Entry 7LUV (electron microscopy, 3.70 A resolution); this record covers chains B and C of the 6 polymer chains in the assembly.

== Chain B ==
Molecule: THO complex subunit THP2
Source organism: Saccharomyces cerevisiae
Reference sequence: O13539 (THP2_YEAST); residue numbers follow UniProt; this construct covers 1-261
Sequence (261 residues; numbered 1 to 261; the number before each row is that of its first residue):
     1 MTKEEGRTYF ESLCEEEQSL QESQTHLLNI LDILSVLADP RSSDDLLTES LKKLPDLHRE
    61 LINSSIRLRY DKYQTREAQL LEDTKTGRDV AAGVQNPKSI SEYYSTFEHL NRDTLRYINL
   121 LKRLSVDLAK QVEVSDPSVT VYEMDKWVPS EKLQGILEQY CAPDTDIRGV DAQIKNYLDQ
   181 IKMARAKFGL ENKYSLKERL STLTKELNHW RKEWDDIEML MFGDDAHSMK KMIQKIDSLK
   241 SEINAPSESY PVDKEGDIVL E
Disordered / not traced: 1-7, 39-52, 85-96, 162-166, 228-261

== Chain C ==
Molecule: THO complex subunit 2
Source organism: Saccharomyces cerevisiae
Reference sequence: P53552 (THO2_YEAST); the author numbering skips numbers that UniProt does not, so the offset changes along the chain: 1-913 = UniProt 1-913; 6941-6951 = UniProt 914-924; 6991-7012 = UniProt 925-946; 7028-7040 = UniProt 947-959; 7 more segments
Sequence (1262 residues; numbered -4 to 7449; 6192 numbers in that range are skipped by the numbering (no residue carries them; nothing is unmodelled there); the number before each row is that of its first residue; numbers below 1 keep their minus sign (Gly-4 is residue -4); X marks 224 residues of unknown identity (built as UNK)):
    -4 GAMGSMAEQT LLSKLNALSQ KVIPPASPSQ ASILTEEVIR NXXXXXXXXX XXXXXXESND
    56 EKEDWLRTLF IELFDFINKX XXXXXXXXXX XXXXXXXXXX XXXXXXXXXX XXXXXXXXXX
   116 XXXXXXXLTT ISLCKLIPSL HEELFKFSWI SSKLLNKEQT TLLRHLLKKS KYELKKYNLL
   176 VENSVGYGQL VALLILAYYD PDNFSKVSAY LKEIYHIMGK YSLDSIRTLD VILNVSSQFI
   236 TEGYKFFIAL LRKSDSWPSS HVANNSNYSS LNEGGNMIAA NIISFNLSQY NEEVDKENYE
   296 RYMDMCCILL KNGFVNFYSI WDNVKPEMEF LQEYIQNLET ELEEESTKGV ENPLAMAAAL
   356 STENETDEDN ALVVNDDVNM KDKISEETNA DIESKGKQKT QQDILLFGKI KLLERLLIHG
   416 CVIPVIHVLK QYPKVLYVSE SLSRYLGRVF EYLLNPLYTS MTSSGESKDM ATALMITRID
   476 NGILAHKPRL IHKYKTHEPF ESLELNSSYV FYYSEWNSNL TPFASVNDLF ENSHIYLSII
   536 GPYLGRIPTL LSKISRIGVA DIQKNHGSES LHVTIDKWID YVRKFIFPAT SLLQNNPIAT
   596 SEVYELMKFF PFEKRYFIYN EMMTKLSQDI LPLKVSFNKA EREAKSILKA LSIDTIAKES
   656 RRFAKLISTN PLASLVPAVK QIENYDKVSE LVVYTTKYFN DFAYDVLQFV LLLRLTYNRP
   716 AVQFDGVNQA MWVQRLSIFI AGLAKNCPNM DISNIITYIL KTLHNGNIIA VSILKELIIT
   776 VGGIRDLNEV NMKQLLMLNS GSPLKQYARH LIYDFRDDNS VISSRLTSFF TDQSAISEII
   836 LLLYTLNLKA NTQNSHYKIL STRCDEMNTL LWSFIELIKH CLKGKAFEEN VLPFVELNNR
   896 FHLSTPWTFH IWRDYLDN
  6941 XXXXXXXXXX X
  6991 XXXXXXXXXX XXXXXXXXXX XX
  7028 XXXXXXXXXX XXX
  7047 XXXXXXXXXX XXXX
  7131 XXXXXXXXXX XXXXXXXXXX
  7159 XXXXXXXXXX XXXXXXXX
  7180 XXXXXXXXXX XXXXXXXXXX XX
  7211 XXXXXXXXXX XXXXX
  7234 XXXXXXXXXX XXXXX
  7256 XXXXXXXXXX XLKTLLFCCT SSEAGNLGLF FTDVLKKLEK MRLNGDFNDQ ASRKLYEWHS
  7316 VITEQVIDLL SEKNYMSIRN GIEFMKHVTS VFPVVKAHIQ LVYTTLEENL INEEREDIKL
  7376 PSSALIGHLK ARLKDALELD EFCTLTEEEA EQKRIREMEL EEIKNYETAC QNEQKQVALR
  7436 KQLELNKSQR LQND
Disordered / not traced: -4 to 36, 52-55, 74-82, 98-104, 119-123, 286-292, 341-397, 458-463, 715-726, 844-853, 890-899, 7267-7449
Sequence notes: expression tag (-4 to 0); conflict UNK_37 (Trp in P53552), UNK_38 (Pro in P53552), UNK_39 (Glu in P53552), 221 further conflict positions vs the reference (P53552) not listed

== Interface between chain B and chain C ==
Residue-residue contacts - 23 pairs, chain B then chain C:
  Asn63(B) - Arg62(C)  hydrogen bond
  Tyr73(B) - Phe142(C)  hydrophobic
  Leu115(B) - Leu191(C)  hydrophobic
  Ile118(B) - Leu191(C)  hydrophobic
  Ile118(B) - Asp195(C)
  Leu121(B) - Pro196(C)  hydrophobic
  Arg123(B) - Tyr194(C)
  Val134(B) - Pro483(C)  hydrophobic
  Pro137(B) - Met470(C)
  Val139(B) - Met470(C)
  Thr140(B) - Ala468(C)
  Thr140(B) - Met470(C)
  Thr140(B) - Pro483(C)
  Thr140(B) - Arg484(C)  hydrogen bond (backbone-backbone)
  Val141(B) - Arg484(C)
  Tyr142(B) - Arg484(C)  hydrogen bond (backbone-backbone)
  Tyr142(B) - Leu485(C)  hydrophobic
  Glu143(B) - Ile486(C)
  Met144(B) - Leu485(C)  hydrophobic
  Met144(B) - Ile486(C)
  Asp145(B) - His487(C)  salt bridge
  Lys193(B) - Asn476(C)
  Lys197(B) - Asn476(C)  hydrogen bond (side chain-backbone)
Also at the interface, not in a pair above, chain B (25 interface residues in all): Ile62, Ser65, Ile66, Arg67, Arg69, Tyr70, Lys122, Val132
Also at the interface, not in a pair above, chain C (19 interface residues in all): Glu58, Lys201, Leu469, Ile478, Lys488

== In short ==
25 residues of chain B face 19 of chain C across their interface; the contacts include 4 hydrogen bonds and 1
salt bridge. Polar contacts include Asp145(B)-His487(C), Asn63(B)-Arg62(C) and Lys197(B)-Asn476(C).
Here chain B is THO complex subunit THP2 and chain C is THO complex subunit 2, both from Saccharomyces
cerevisiae. Entry 7LUV (Cryo-EM structure of the yeast THO-Sub2 complex) was determined by electron
microscopy.
